6AA0 - chains A and B; structure by X-ray diffraction, 3.20 A resolution.

# Chain A (and B)
Name: Prolyl-tRNA synthetase (ProRS)
From: Toxoplasma gondii ME49
Notes: EC 6.1.1.15; chain B of this document is another copy of the same molecule, construct and numbering; everything in this record applies to it too
UniProt: S8G8I1 (S8G8I1_TOXGM); residues 334-830 here = UniProt positions 334-830
Amino-acid sequence (500 residues; row label = number of the first residue in the row):
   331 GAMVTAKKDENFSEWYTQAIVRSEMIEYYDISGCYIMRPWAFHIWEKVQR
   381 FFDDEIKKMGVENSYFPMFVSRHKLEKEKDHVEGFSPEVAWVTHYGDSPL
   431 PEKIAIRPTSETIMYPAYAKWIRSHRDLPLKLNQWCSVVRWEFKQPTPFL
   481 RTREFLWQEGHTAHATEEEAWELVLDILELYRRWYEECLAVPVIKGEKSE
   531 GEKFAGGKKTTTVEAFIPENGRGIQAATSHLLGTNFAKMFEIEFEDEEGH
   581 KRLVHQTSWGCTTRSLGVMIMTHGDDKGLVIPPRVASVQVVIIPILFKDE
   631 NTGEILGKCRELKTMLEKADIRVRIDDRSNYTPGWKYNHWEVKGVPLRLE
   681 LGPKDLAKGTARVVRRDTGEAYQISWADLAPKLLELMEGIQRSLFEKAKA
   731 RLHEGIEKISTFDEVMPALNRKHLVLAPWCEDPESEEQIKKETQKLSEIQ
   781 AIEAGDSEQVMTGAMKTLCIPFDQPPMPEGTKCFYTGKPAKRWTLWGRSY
Unresolved in the structure: 400-429 (chain B: 401-420, 469-475, 482-484, 627-632, 781-790)
Differences from the reference sequence: expression tag (331-333)
From the paper describing this entry:
  - conformationally variable residues (loop rearrangement): Pro-429 to Pro-438, Lys-643 to Ile-651, Leu-776 to Ile-779

# How chain A and chain B interact
Residue-residue contacts (56):
  Glu-357(A) / Lys-450(B)
  Glu-357(A) / Trp-451(B)  hydrogen bond
  Tyr-359(A) / Leu-430(B)
  Tyr-359(A) / Ile-434(B)
  Tyr-359(A) / Thr-442(B)  hydrogen bond (side chain-backbone)
  Tyr-359(A) / Ile-443(B)
  Cys-364(A) / Pro-397(B)  hydrophobic
  Tyr-365(A) / Pro-397(B)
  Ile-366(A) / Tyr-395(B)
  Ile-366(A) / Phe-396(B)  hydrophobic
  Ile-366(A) / Pro-397(B)
  Ile-366(A) / Ala-447(B)  hydrophobic
  Met-367(A) / Ser-394(B)
  Met-367(A) / Tyr-395(B)  hydrogen bond (backbone-backbone)
  Arg-368(A) / Trp-451(B)
  Pro-369(A) / Glu-392(B)
  Pro-369(A) / Asn-393(B)
  Pro-369(A) / Leu-462(B)  hydrophobic
  Phe-372(A) / Asn-393(B)
  Phe-372(A) / Ser-394(B)
  Phe-372(A) / Tyr-395(B)
  Glu-376(A) / Lys-387(B)  salt bridge
  Glu-376(A) / Asn-393(B)  hydrogen bond
  Arg-380(A) / Arg-380(B)
  Lys-387(A) / Glu-376(B)  salt bridge
  Glu-392(A) / Pro-369(B)
  Glu-392(A) / Arg-654(B)  salt bridge
  Asn-393(A) / Pro-369(B)
  Asn-393(A) / Phe-372(B)
  Asn-393(A) / Glu-376(B)  hydrogen bond
  Ser-394(A) / Met-367(B)
  Ser-394(A) / Phe-372(B)
  Tyr-395(A) / Ile-366(B)
  Tyr-395(A) / Met-367(B)  hydrogen bond (backbone-backbone)
  Tyr-395(A) / Phe-372(B)  hydrophobic
  Tyr-395(A) / Ser-467(B)
  Tyr-395(A) / Val-468(B)
  Tyr-395(A) / Leu-486(B)  hydrophobic
  Phe-396(A) / Ile-366(B)  hydrophobic
  Pro-397(A) / Tyr-359(B)
  Pro-397(A) / Tyr-365(B)
  Lys-450(A) / Glu-357(B)
  Trp-451(A) / Glu-357(B)  hydrogen bond
  Trp-451(A) / Arg-368(B)
  Arg-456(A) / Asn-660(B)  hydrogen bond
  Arg-456(A) / Tyr-661(B)
  Leu-462(A) / Pro-369(B)  hydrophobic
  Ser-467(A) / Tyr-395(B)
  Val-468(A) / Tyr-395(B)
  Val-469(A) / Tyr-395(B)
  Glu-484(A) / Tyr-395(B)
  Leu-486(A) / Tyr-395(B)  hydrophobic
  Arg-654(A) / Glu-392(B)  salt bridge
  Arg-658(A) / Arg-456(B)
  Ser-659(A) / Arg-456(B)  hydrogen bond
  Asn-660(A) / Arg-456(B)  hydrogen bond
Also at the interface, not in a pair above, chain A (36 interface residues in all): Asp-383, Asp-384, Phe-399, Ile-443, Ala-447
Also at the interface, not in a pair above, chain B (38 interface residues in all): Ile-361, Asp-383, Asp-384, Pro-446, Ser-617, Arg-658

# Summary
36 residues of chain A face 38 of chain B across their interface, with 10 hydrogen bonds and 4 salt bridges.
Among the polar pairs are Glu-376(A)/Lys-387(B), Glu-392(A)/Arg-654(B) and Glu-357(A)/Trp-451(B). From the
paper: conformational variability at Pro-429(A), Lys-643(A) and Leu-776(A).
Chain A and chain B are both Prolyl-tRNA synthetase (ProRS) (Toxoplasma gondii ME49); the structure, Crystal
Structure of Toxoplasma gondii Prolyl tRNA Synthetase (TgPRS) in Apo Form, was determined by X-ray diffraction
together with 6A88 from the same study.
